PDB entry 1F6P | X-ray diffraction, 2.25 A resolution | chains A and C of the 4 polymer chains in the assembly

# Chain A (and C)
Molecule: N-acetyl neuraminate lyase
Organism: Haemophilus influenzae
Notes: EC 4.1.3.3; chain C of this document is another copy of the same molecule, construct and numbering; everything in this record applies to it too
Reference sequence: P44539 (NANA_HAEIN); residues 1-293 here = UniProt positions 1-293
Amino-acid sequence (293 residues; row label = number of the first residue in the row):
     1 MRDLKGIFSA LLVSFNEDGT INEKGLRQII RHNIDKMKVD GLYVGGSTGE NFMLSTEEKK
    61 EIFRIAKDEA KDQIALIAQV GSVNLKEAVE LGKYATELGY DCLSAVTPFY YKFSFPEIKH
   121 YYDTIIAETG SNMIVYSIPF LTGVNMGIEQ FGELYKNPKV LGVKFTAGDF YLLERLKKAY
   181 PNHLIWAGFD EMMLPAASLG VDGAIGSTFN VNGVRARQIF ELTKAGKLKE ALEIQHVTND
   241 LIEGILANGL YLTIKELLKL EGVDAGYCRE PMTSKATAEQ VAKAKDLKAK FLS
Swiss-Prot annotation at these positions:
  - active site: Tyr-136 (Proton donor), Lys-164 (Schiff-base intermediate with substrate)
  - binding site (aceneuramate): Ser-47, Thr-48, Thr-166, Gly-188, Asp-190, Glu-191, Ser-207

# Interface between chain A and chain C
Pairs across the interface - 41 pairs, chain A then chain C:
  Gly-168(A) / Gly-168(C)
  Phe-170(A) / Phe-170(C)  hydrophobic
  Phe-170(A) / Met-192(C)  hydrophobic
  Tyr-171(A) / Glu-191(C)
  Tyr-171(A) / Met-192(C)
  Tyr-171(A) / Asn-239(C)
  Tyr-171(A) / Glu-243(C)
  Glu-174(A) / His-236(C)  salt bridge
  Glu-174(A) / Asn-239(C)  hydrogen bond
  Arg-175(A) / His-236(C)  hydrogen bond (side chain-backbone)
  Arg-175(A) / Asn-239(C)
  Arg-175(A) / Asp-240(C)  salt bridge
  Arg-175(A) / Glu-243(C)  salt bridge
  Lys-178(A) / His-236(C)
  Lys-178(A) / Asp-240(C)  salt bridge
  Glu-191(A) / Tyr-171(C)
  Met-192(A) / Phe-170(C)
  Met-192(A) / Tyr-171(C)
  Leu-194(A) / Ser-198(C)
  Pro-195(A) / Pro-195(C)  hydrophobic
  Pro-195(A) / Ser-198(C)
  Pro-195(A) / Leu-199(C)  hydrophobic
  Ser-198(A) / Pro-195(C)
  Ser-198(A) / Ser-198(C)
  Ser-198(A) / Leu-228(C)
  Leu-199(A) / Leu-232(C)  hydrophobic
  Thr-223(A) / Leu-228(C)
  Gly-226(A) / Gly-226(C)
  Leu-228(A) / Ser-198(C)
  Leu-228(A) / Leu-228(C)  hydrophobic
  Leu-232(A) / Leu-199(C)  hydrophobic
  His-236(A) / Glu-174(C)  salt bridge
  His-236(A) / Arg-175(C)  hydrogen bond (backbone-side chain)
  His-236(A) / Lys-178(C)
  Asn-239(A) / Tyr-171(C)
  Asn-239(A) / Glu-174(C)  hydrogen bond
  Asn-239(A) / Arg-175(C)
  Asp-240(A) / Arg-175(C)  salt bridge
  Asp-240(A) / Lys-178(C)  salt bridge
  Glu-243(A) / Tyr-171(C)
  Glu-243(A) / Arg-175(C)  salt bridge
Other interface residues (no listed pair), chain A (25 interface residues in all): Lys-177, Lys-229, Gln-235, Ile-242, Leu-246
Other interface residues (no listed pair), chain C (24 interface residues in all): Leu-194, Thr-223, Lys-224, Gln-235, Ile-242, Leu-246

# In short
25 residues of chain A face 24 of chain C across their interface, with 4 hydrogen bonds and 8 salt bridges.
Polar contacts include Glu-174(A)/His-236(C), Arg-175(A)/Asp-240(C) and Arg-175(A)/Glu-243(C). Curated
annotation (UniProt) lists active-site residues Tyr-136(A) and Lys-164(A) and 7 aceneuramate-binding residues
on chain A.
Chain A and chain C are both N-acetyl neuraminate lyase (Haemophilus influenzae); the structure, Crystal
structure analysis of N-acetylneuraminate lyase from haemophilus influenzae: crystal form III, was determined
by X-ray diffraction together with 1F5Z, 1F6K, 1F73, 1F74 and 1F7B from the same study.
